Entry 2JJV (X-ray diffraction, 1.80 A resolution); this record covers chain A.

== Chain A ==
Molecule: Signal-regulatory protein beta 1.
From: Homo sapiens
Notes: fragment: n-terminal ectodomain, residues 30-148
Reference sequence: Q5TFQ8 (Q5TFQ8_HUMAN); residues 1-119 here correspond to UniProt positions 30-148 (UniProt number = residue number + 29)
Chain sequence (127 residues; numbered 1 to 127; the number before each row is that of its first residue):
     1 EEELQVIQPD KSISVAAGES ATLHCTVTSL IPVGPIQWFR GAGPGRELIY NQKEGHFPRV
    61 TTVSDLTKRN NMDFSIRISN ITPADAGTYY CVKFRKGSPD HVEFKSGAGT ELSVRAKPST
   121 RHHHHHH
Disordered / not traced: 1-2, 53-55, 116-127
Disulfide bonds: Cys25-Cys91

== Summary ==
Chain A is Signal-regulatory protein beta 1. (Homo sapiens); the structure, Structure of human signal
regulatory protein (sirp) beta(2), was determined by X-ray diffraction together with 2VSC, 2JJS, 2JJT, 2JJU
and 2JJW from the same study.
